PDB entry 8ZU8 | electron microscopy, 3.90 A resolution | chains A and B of the 3 polymer chains in the assembly

# Chain A (and B)
Name: Piezo-type mechanosensitive ion channel component 1
Organism: Homo sapiens
Notes: chain B of this document is another copy of the same molecule, construct and numbering; everything in this record applies to it too
UniProtKB: Q92508 (PIEZ1_HUMAN); residues 570-2521 here = UniProt positions 570-2521
Sequence (1952 residues; row label = number of the first residue in the row):
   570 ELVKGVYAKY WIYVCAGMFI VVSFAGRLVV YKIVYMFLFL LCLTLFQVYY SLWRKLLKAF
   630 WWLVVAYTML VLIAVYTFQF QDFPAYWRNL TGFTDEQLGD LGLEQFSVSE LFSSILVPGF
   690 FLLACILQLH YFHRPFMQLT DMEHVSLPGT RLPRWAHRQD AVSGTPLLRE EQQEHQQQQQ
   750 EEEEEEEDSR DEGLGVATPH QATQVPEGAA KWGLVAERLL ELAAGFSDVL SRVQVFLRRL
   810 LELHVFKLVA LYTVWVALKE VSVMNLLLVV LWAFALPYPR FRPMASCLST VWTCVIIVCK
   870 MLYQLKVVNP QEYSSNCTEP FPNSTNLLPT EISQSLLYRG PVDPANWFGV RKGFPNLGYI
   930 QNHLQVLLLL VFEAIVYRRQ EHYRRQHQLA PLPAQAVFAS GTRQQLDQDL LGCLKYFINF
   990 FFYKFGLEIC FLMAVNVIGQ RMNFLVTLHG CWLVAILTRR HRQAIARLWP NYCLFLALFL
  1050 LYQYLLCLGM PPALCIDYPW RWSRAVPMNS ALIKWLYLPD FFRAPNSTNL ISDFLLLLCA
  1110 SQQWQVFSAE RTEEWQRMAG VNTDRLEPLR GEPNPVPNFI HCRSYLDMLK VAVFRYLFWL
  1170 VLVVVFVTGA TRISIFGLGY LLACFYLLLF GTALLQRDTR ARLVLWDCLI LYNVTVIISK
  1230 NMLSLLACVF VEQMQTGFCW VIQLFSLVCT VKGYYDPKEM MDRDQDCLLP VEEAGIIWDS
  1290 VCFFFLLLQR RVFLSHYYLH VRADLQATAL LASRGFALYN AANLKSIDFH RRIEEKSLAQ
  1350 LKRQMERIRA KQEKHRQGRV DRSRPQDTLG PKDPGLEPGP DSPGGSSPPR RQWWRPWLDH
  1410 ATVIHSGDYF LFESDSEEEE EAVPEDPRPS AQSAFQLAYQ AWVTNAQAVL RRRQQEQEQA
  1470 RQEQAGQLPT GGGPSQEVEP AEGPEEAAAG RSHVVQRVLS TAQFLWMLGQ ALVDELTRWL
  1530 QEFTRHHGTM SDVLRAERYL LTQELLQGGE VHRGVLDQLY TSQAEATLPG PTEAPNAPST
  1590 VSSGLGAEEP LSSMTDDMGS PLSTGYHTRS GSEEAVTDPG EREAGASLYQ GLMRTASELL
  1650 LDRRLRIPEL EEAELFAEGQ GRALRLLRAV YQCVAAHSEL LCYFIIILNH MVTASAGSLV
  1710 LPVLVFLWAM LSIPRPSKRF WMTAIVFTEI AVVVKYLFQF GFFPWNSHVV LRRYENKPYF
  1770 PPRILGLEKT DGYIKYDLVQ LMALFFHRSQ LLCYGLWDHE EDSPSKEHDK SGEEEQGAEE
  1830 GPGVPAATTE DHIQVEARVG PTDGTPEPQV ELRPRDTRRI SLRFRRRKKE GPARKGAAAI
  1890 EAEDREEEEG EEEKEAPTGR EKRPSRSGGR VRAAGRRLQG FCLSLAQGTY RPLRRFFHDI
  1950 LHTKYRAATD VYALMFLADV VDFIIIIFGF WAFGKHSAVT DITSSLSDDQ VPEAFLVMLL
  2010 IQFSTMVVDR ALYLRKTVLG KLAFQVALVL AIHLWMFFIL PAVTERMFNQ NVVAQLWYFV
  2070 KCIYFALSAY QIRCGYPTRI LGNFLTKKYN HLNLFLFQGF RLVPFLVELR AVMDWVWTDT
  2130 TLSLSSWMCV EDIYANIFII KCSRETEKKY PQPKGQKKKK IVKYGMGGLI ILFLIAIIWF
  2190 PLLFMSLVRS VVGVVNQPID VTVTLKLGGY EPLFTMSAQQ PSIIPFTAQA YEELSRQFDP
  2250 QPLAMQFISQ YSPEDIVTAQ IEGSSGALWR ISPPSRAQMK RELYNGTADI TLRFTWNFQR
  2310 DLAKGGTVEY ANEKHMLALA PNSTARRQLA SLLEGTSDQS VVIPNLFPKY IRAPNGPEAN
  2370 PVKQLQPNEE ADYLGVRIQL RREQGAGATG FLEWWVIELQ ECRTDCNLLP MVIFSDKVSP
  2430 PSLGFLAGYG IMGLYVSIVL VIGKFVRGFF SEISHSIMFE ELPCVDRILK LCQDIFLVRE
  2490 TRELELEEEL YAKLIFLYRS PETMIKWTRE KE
Not modelled in the structure: 645-677, 713-788, 880-914, 957-969, 1059-1095, 1122-1153, 1234-1282, 1371-1407, 1424-1512, 1569-1644, 1748-1778, 1804-1939, 1981-2000, 2051-2059
Differences from the reference sequence: engineered mutation Val1988 (Ala in Q92508)
UniProt features mapped onto this chain:
  - modified residue: Thr734 (Phosphothreonine), Ser758 (Phosphoserine), Ser1391 (Phosphoserine), Ser1396 (Phosphoserine), Ser1636 (Phosphoserine), Ser1646 (Phosphoserine), Thr1854 (Phosphothreonine)
  - glycosylation: Asn2294 (N-linked (GlcNAc...) asparagine)
  - natural variant: Gly718 (G718S: In DHS1), Gly782 (G782S: In DHS1), Arg808 (R808Q: In DHS1), Leu939 (L939M: In LMPHM6; uncertain significance), Ser1117 (S1117L: In DHS1), Arg1358 (R1358P: In DHS1), Tyr1763 to Glu2521 (deletion: Found in Er(a-b-) blood group phenotype), Ala2003 (A2003D: In DHS1), Ala2020 (A2020T: In DHS1; A2020V: In DHS1), Thr2127 (T2127M: In DHS1), Lys2166 to Lys2169 (deletion: In DHS1), Ser2195 (S2195L: Found in a patient with prune belly syndrome; uncertain significance), 10 further natural variant entries in UniProt
  - mutagenesis: Arg2456 (R2456K: Does not inactivate the protein. gives rise to mechanically activated currents that inactivate more slowly than wild-type currents, suggesting it could shift the channel kinetics from phasic ...)
Cystine bridges: Cys2411-Cys2415
Ligand contacts: L9Q ((1S)-2-{[(S)-(2-aminoethoxy)(hydroxy)phosphoryl]oxy}-1-[(octadecanoyloxy)methyl]ethyl (9Z)-octadec-9-enoate): Leu2103, Phe2104, Gln2107, Leu2111, Met2175
What the authors report for this chain:
  - mutagenesis - A1988V: decreased stability

# Chain A / chain B interface
Pairs across the interface (69; chain A residue first):
  Asp1408(A) - Pro2160(B)
  Asp1408(A) - Gln2161(B)  hydrogen bond (side chain-backbone)
  Asp1408(A) - Lys2163(B)
  His1409(A) - Gln2161(B)  hydrogen bond (backbone-backbone)
  His1409(A) - Pro2162(B)
  His1409(A) - Lys2163(B)
  Val1412(A) - Lys2163(B)
  His1414(A) - Glu2470(B)
  His1414(A) - Glu2519(B)
  Asp1417(A) - Arg2518(B)  salt bridge
  Tyr1418(A) - Glu2511(B)  hydrogen bond
  Phe1979(A) - Tyr2438(B)
  Pro2001(A) - Ser2195(B)
  Leu2005(A) - Trp2188(B)
  Leu2005(A) - Leu2192(B)  hydrophobic
  Leu2009(A) - Trp2188(B)  hydrophobic
  Phe2012(A) - Ile2184(B)  hydrophobic
  Arg2110(A) - Arg2456(B)  hydrogen bond (backbone-side chain)
  Val2112(A) - Arg2456(B)
  Phe2114(A) - Leu2183(B)  hydrophobic
  Phe2114(A) - Ile2186(B)  hydrophobic
  Phe2114(A) - Ile2187(B)  hydrophobic
  Phe2114(A) - Arg2456(B)
  Val2116(A) - Arg2456(B)
  Glu2117(A) - Phe2459(B)
  Leu2118(A) - Ile2180(B)  hydrophobic
  Leu2118(A) - Leu2183(B)  hydrophobic
  Val2121(A) - Gly2176(B)
  Trp2124(A) - Lys2167(B)
  Trp2124(A) - Lys2172(B)
  Trp2124(A) - Met2175(B)  hydrophobic
  Val2125(A) - Lys2172(B)
  Val2125(A) - Tyr2173(B)  hydrophobic
  Trp2126(A) - Tyr2173(B)
  Thr2127(A) - Lys2172(B)  hydrogen bond (backbone-side chain)
  Asp2128(A) - Lys2166(B)  salt bridge
  Asp2128(A) - Lys2172(B)
  Thr2129(A) - Lys2166(B)
  Thr2129(A) - Lys2167(B)  hydrogen bond (backbone-backbone)
  Thr2129(A) - Lys2172(B)
  Thr2130(A) - Gly2164(B)
  Thr2130(A) - Gln2165(B)
  Leu2131(A) - Lys2167(B)
  Ser2132(A) - Lys2167(B)
  Leu2133(A) - Ile2179(B)  hydrophobic
  Met2137(A) - Phe2459(B)  hydrophobic
  Met2137(A) - Ile2462(B)
  Asp2141(A) - Ser2460(B)
  Asp2141(A) - Ile2462(B)
  Asp2141(A) - Ser2463(B)
  Gln2229(A) - Arg2302(B)
  Gly2275(A) - Glu2220(B)
  Ala2312(A) - Pro2366(B)
  Glu2318(A) - Tyr2319(B)
  Gly2394(A) - Thr2398(B)
  Ser2465(A) - His2464(B)
  Phe2468(A) - His2464(B)
  Glu2469(A) - His2464(B)  salt bridge
  Ile2504(A) - Ile2466(B)  hydrophobic
  Tyr2507(A) - Ser2463(B)
  Tyr2507(A) - Ile2466(B)
  Arg2508(A) - Ile2466(B)
  Arg2508(A) - Glu2470(B)
  Arg2508(A) - Pro2472(B)
  Arg2508(A) - Ile2514(B)
  Ser2509(A) - Glu2511(B)  hydrogen bond
  Ser2509(A) - Ile2514(B)
  Pro2510(A) - Pro2510(B)
  Glu2511(A) - Glu2511(B)
Interface residues without a listed pair, chain A (60 interface residues in all): Pro2113, Met2122, Cys2138, Ile2142, Asn2145, Gln2228, Leu2277, Asp2310, Leu2311, Tyr2319, Trp2403, Met2467, Leu2493, Glu2494, Tyr2500, Phe2505
Interface residues without a listed pair, chain B (52 interface residues in all): Arg2153, Val2171, Arg2279, Ser2281, Pro2282, Thr2316, Val2448, Val2455, Glu2461, Met2467, Thr2517

# Overview
The interface between chain A and chain B involves 60 residues on one side and 52 on the other, with 7
hydrogen bonds and 3 salt bridges. Among the polar pairs are Asp1417(A)-Arg2518(B), Asp2128(A)-Lys2166(B) and
Glu2469(A)-His2464(B). Ligands of chain A: compound L9Q. The paper reports that A1988V of chain A reduces
stability.
Chain A and chain B are both Piezo-type mechanosensitive ion channel component 1 (Homo sapiens); the
structure, Human PIEZO1-A1988V, was determined by electron microscopy (same publication as 8YEZ, 8YFG, 8YFC
and 8ZU3).
